4DFW - chains A and D; structure by X-ray diffraction, 1.55 A resolution.

[Chain A]
Name: Serine/threonine-protein kinase PLK1
Organism: Homo sapiens
Notes: EC 2.7.11.21
Reference sequence: P53350 (PLK1_HUMAN); residue numbers follow UniProt; this construct covers 367-603
Chain sequence (237 residues; numbered 367 to 603; the number before each row is that of its first residue):
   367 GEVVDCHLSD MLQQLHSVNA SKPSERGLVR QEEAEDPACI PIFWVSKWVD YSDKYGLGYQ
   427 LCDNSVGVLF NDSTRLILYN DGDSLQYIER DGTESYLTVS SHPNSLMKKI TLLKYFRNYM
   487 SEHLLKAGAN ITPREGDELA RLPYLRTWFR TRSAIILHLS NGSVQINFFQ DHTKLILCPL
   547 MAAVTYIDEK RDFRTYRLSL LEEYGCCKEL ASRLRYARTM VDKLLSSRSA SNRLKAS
Disordered / not traced: 367-372, 467-468, 594-603
Swiss-Prot annotation at these positions:
  - region: A493 to R507 (Linker), H538 to K540 (Important for interaction with phosphorylated proteins)
  - modified residue: S375 (Phosphoserine), S450 (Phosphoserine), T498 (Phosphothreonine)
  - cross-link: K492 (Glycyl lysine isopeptide (Lys-Gly) (interchain with G-Cter in ubiquitin))
From the paper describing this entry:
  - conformationally variable residues (side-chain flip): Y481
  - binding site for Peptide (chain D): V415, Y417, Y421, L478, Y481, F482, Y485

[Chain D]
Name: Peptide
Chain sequence (7 residues; numbered 1 to 7; the number before each row is that of its first residue):
     1 XPLHSTX
Modified / non-standard residues: ACE (acetyl group) at position 1, NH2 (amino group) at position 7; P2 ((4r)-4-(4-phenylbutoxy)-l-proline; 0LF); T6 (phosphothreonine; TPO)

[Chain A / chain D interface]
Residue-residue contacts - 22 pairs, chain A then chain D:
  K413(A) with S5(D)
  W414(A) with L3(D); H4(D); S5(D), hydrogen bond (backbone-backbone)
  V415(A) with P2(D); L3(D)
  D416(A) with P2(D); L3(D), hydrogen bond (backbone-backbone)
  Y417(A) with P2(D)
  Y421(A) with P2(D)
  L478(A) with P2(D)
  Y481(A) with P2(D)
  F482(A) with P2(D)
  Y485(A) with P2(D); H4(D)
  L490(A) with H4(D); S5(D); T6(D)
  L491(A) with T6(D), hydrogen bond (backbone-backbone)
  R516(A) with L3(D)
  H538(A) with T6(D)
  K540(A) with T6(D)
Other interface residues (no listed pair), chain A (17 interface residues in all): H489, R557
Other interface residues (no listed pair), chain D (6 interface residues in all): NH2_7
Interface features reported in the paper:
  - interface residues, chain A: V415(A), Y417(A), Y421(A), L478(A), Y481(A), F482(A), Y485(A)

[In short]
Chain A and chain D form an interface of 17 and 6 residues respectively, with 3 hydrogen bonds. Backbone
hydrogen bonds pair W414(A)-S5(D), D416(A)-L3(D) and L491(A)-T6(D). From the paper: a binding site for Peptide
(chain D) at V415(A), Y417(A) and Y421(A) among others; interface residues V415(A), Y417(A) and Y421(A) among
others.
Here chain A is Serine/threonine-protein kinase PLK1 (Homo sapiens) and chain D is Peptide. Entry 4DFW
(Oxime-based Post Solid-phase Peptide Diversification: Identification of High Affinity Polo-like Kinase 1
(Plk1) Polo-box Domain Binding ...) was determined by X-ray diffraction.
